PDB entry 1OZB | X-ray diffraction, 2.80 A resolution | chains B and D of the 6 polymer chains in the assembly

# Chain B (and D)
Molecule: Protein-export protein secB
Source organism: Haemophilus influenzae
Notes: chain D of this document is another copy of the same molecule, construct and numbering; everything in this record applies to it too
Reference sequence: P44853 (SECB_HAEIN); residues 1-169 here = UniProt positions 1-169
Chain sequence (169 residues; row label = number of the first residue in the row):
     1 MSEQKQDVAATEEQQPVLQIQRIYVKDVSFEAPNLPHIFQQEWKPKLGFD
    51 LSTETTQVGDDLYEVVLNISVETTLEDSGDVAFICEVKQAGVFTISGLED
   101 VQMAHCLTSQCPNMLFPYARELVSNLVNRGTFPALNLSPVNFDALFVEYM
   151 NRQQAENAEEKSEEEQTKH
Not modelled in the structure: 1-14, 152-169 (chain D: 1-16, 152-169)

# Chain B / chain D interface
Pairs across the interface - 22 pairs, chain B then chain D:
  L18(B) - P139(D)
  Q19(B) - S138(D)
  I20(B) - R120(D)
  I20(B) - N136(D)
  I20(B) - L137(D)
  I23(B) - N136(D)
  M114(B) - R120(D)
  M114(B) - P139(D)  hydrophobic
  F116(B) - Y118(D)
  P117(B) - P117(D)
  P117(B) - Y118(D)  hydrophobic
  P117(B) - E121(D)
  Y118(B) - R120(D)
  Y118(B) - E121(D)
  Y118(B) - S124(D)
  Y118(B) - N136(D)  hydrogen bond
  R120(B) - Y118(D)
  E121(B) - E121(D)
  E121(B) - N125(D)
  P139(B) - I20(D)  hydrophobic
  P139(B) - I23(D)  hydrophobic
  P139(B) - Y118(D)
Interface residues without a listed pair, chain B (13 interface residues in all): R22, N113

# Overview
Chain B and chain D form an interface of 13 and 12 residues respectively; the contacts include 1 hydrogen
bond. Its one hydrogen-bonded contact is Y118(B)-N136(D).
Both chains are Protein-export protein secB (Haemophilus influenzae). Entry 1OZB (Crystal Structure of SecB
complexed with SecA C-terminus) was determined by X-ray diffraction.
